Entry 8BXE (electron microscopy, 3.90 A resolution); this record covers chains A and B of the 5 polymer chains in the assembly.

[Chain A (and B)]
Molecule: Acetylcholine receptor
Source organism: Alvinella pompejana
Notes: chain B of this document is another copy of the same molecule, construct and numbering; everything in this record applies to it too
Chain sequence (475 residues; row label = number of the first residue in the row; numbers below 1 keep their minus sign (Met-31 is residue -31)):
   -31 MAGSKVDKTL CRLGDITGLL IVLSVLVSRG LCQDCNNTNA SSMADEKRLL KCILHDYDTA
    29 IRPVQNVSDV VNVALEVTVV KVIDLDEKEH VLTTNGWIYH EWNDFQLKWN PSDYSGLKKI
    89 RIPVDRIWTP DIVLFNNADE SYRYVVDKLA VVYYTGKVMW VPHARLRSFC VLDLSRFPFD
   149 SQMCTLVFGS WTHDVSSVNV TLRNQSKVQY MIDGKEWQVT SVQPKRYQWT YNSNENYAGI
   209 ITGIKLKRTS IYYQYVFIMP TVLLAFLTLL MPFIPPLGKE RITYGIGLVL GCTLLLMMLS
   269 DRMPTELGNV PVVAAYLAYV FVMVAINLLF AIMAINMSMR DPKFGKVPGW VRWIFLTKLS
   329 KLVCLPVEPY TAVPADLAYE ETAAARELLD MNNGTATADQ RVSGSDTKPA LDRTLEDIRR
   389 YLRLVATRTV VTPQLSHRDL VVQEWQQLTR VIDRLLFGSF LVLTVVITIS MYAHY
Disordered / not traced: -31 to 11, 308-413
Cystine bridges: Cys138-Cys152
Covalently attached groups: N-acetylglucosamine (NAG) linked to Asn167

[Chain A / chain B interface]
Contacting residue pairs (68; chain A residue first):
  Ala28(A) - Pro91(B)
  Ile29(A) - Lys15(B)
  Ile29(A) - Leu18(B)  hydrophobic
  Val35(A) - Leu85(B)  hydrophobic
  Val101(A) - Val114(B)  hydrophobic
  Ala106(A) - Arg133(B)  hydrogen bond (backbone-side chain)
  Asp107(A) - Arg133(B)
  Glu108(A) - Tyr112(B)
  Glu108(A) - Val113(B)
  Phe137(A) - Lys49(B)
  Phe137(A) - Ile51(B)  hydrophobic
  Trp159(A) - Val114(B)
  Trp159(A) - His131(B)
  Thr160(A) - Val114(B)
  Thr160(A) - Leu117(B)
  His161(A) - Arg89(B)
  His161(A) - Leu117(B)
  Asp162(A) - Arg89(B)
  Ser164(A) - Arg89(B)
  Ser165(A) - Arg89(B)
  Tyr199(A) - Trp65(B)
  Tyr199(A) - Val129(B)
  Tyr199(A) - His131(B)
  Lys247(A) - Gly246(B)
  Ile250(A) - Ile242(B)  hydrophobic
  Ile250(A) - Tyr252(B)  hydrophobic
  Ile254(A) - Tyr252(B)  hydrophobic
  Ile254(A) - Gly255(B)
  Ile254(A) - Leu256(B)  hydrophobic
  Val257(A) - Leu235(B)  hydrophobic
  Leu258(A) - Gly255(B)
  Leu258(A) - Leu258(B)  hydrophobic
  Leu258(A) - Gly259(B)
  Leu258(A) - Leu262(B)  hydrophobic
  Leu264(A) - Val224(B)
  Leu264(A) - Met266(B)  hydrophobic
  Met265(A) - Leu262(B)  hydrophobic
  Met265(A) - Met265(B)  hydrophobic
  Met265(A) - Met266(B)  hydrophobic
  Met265(A) - Arg270(B)
  Ser268(A) - Tyr220(B)
  Ser268(A) - Val224(B)
  Ser268(A) - Arg270(B)  hydrogen bond
  Asp269(A) - Arg270(B)
  Met271(A) - Tyr220(B)  hydrophobic
  Met271(A) - Tyr223(B)  hydrophobic
  Pro272(A) - Tyr220(B)
  Thr273(A) - Tyr220(B)
  Leu275(A) - Lys183(B)
  Leu275(A) - Ser218(B)
  Leu275(A) - Tyr220(B)  hydrophobic
  Ala282(A) - Tyr223(B)  hydrogen bond (backbone-side chain)
  Leu285(A) - Tyr223(B)
  Ala286(A) - Tyr223(B)  hydrophobic
  Ala286(A) - Met227(B)  hydrophobic
  Phe289(A) - Met227(B)  hydrophobic
  Phe289(A) - Pro228(B)  hydrophobic
  Phe289(A) - Leu231(B)  hydrophobic
  Val290(A) - Leu231(B)  hydrophobic
  Ala293(A) - Leu231(B)  hydrophobic
  Ala293(A) - Leu235(B)  hydrophobic
  Leu296(A) - Leu235(B)  hydrophobic
  Leu297(A) - Phe234(B)  hydrophobic
  Leu297(A) - Leu238(B)  hydrophobic
  Ile300(A) - Leu238(B)  hydrophobic
  Ile300(A) - Phe241(B)  hydrophobic
  Met301(A) - Phe241(B)  hydrophobic
  Asn304(A) - Phe241(B)  hydrogen bond (side chain-backbone)
Also at the interface, not in a pair above, chain A (48 interface residues in all): Asp99, Phe103, Asn105, Ser109, Thr261, Leu262, Glu274, Gly276, Ile303
Also at the interface, not in a pair above, chain B (50 interface residues in all): Glu14, Asn63, Ser83, Arg94, Arg111, Val119, Glu184, Ile219, Tyr221, Leu232, Pro243, Glu248

[Overview]
48 residues of chain A face 50 of chain B across their interface; the contacts include 4 hydrogen bonds. Polar
pairs include Ala106(A)-Arg133(B), Ser268(A)-Arg270(B) and Ala282(A)-Tyr223(B). N-acetylglucosamine is
covalently linked to Asn167(A).
Chain A and chain B are both Acetylcholine receptor (Alvinella pompejana); the structure, Alvinella pompejana
nicotinic acetylcholine receptor Alpo4 in apo state (Alpo4_comb dataset 3), was determined by electron
microscopy (same publication as 8BX5, 8BXB, 8BXD, 8BXF and 8BYI).
